PDB entry 6T1T | X-ray diffraction, 2.08 A resolution | chain A

# Chain A
Molecule: NADPH--cytochrome P450 reductase
Source organism: Candida tropicalis
Notes: EC 1.6.2.4
UniProt: Q5PXH3 (Q5PXH3_CANTR); residues 1-679 here = UniProt positions 1-679
Chain sequence (679 residues; each row starts with the number of its first residue):
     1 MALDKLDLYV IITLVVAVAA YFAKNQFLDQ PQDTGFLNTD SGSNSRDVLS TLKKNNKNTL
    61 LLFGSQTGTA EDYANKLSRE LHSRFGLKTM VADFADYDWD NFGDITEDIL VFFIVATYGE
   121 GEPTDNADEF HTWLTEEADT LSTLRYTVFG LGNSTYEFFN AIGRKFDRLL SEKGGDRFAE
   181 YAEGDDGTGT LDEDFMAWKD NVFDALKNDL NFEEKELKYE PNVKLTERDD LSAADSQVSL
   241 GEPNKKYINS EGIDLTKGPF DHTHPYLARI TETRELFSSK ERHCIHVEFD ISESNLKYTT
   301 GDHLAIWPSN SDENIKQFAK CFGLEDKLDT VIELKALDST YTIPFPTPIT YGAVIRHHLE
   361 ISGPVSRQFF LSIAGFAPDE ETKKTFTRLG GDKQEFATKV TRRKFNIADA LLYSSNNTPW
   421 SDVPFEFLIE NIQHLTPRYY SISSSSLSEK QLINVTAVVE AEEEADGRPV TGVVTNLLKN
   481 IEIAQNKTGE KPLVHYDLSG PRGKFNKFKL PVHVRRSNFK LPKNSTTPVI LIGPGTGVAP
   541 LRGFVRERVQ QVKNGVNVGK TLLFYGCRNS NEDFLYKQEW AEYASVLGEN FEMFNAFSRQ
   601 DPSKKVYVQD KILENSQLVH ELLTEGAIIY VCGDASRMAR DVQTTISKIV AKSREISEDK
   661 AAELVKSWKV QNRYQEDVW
Unresolved in the structure: 1-44
Small-molecule neighbours:
  - FAD (flavin-adenine dinucleotide): His303, Gly363, Pro364, Lys404, Phe405, Asn406, Arg438, Tyr439, Tyr440, Ser441, Thr456, Ala457, Val458, Glu460, Val470, Thr471, Gly472, Val473, Val474, Thr475, Thr536, Ala539, Asp677, Trp679
  - FMN (flavin mononucleotide): Gly64, Ser65, Gln66, Thr67, Gly68, Thr69, Ala70, Ala116, Thr117, Tyr118, Gly119, Glu120, Gly121, Thr124, Leu151, Gly152, Asn153, Tyr156, Phe158, Phe159, Asn160, Asp186, Leu191, Val678
  - NADPH (NDP; NADPH dihydro-nicotinamide-adenine-dinucleotide phosphate): Arg282, Val458, Pro534, Gly535, Thr536, Gly566, Cys567, Arg568, Ser598, Arg599, Lys605, Tyr607, Gln609, Arg637, Met638, Asp641
Reported in the primary citation:
  - binding site for flavin mononucleotide: Ser65, Thr67, Thr69
  - binding site for flavin-adenine dinucleotide: Pro364, Phe405, Asn406, Arg438, Ser441, Val470, Trp679

# Summary
Ligands of chain A: flavin-adenine dinucleotide, flavin mononucleotide and NADPH. The paper reports a binding
site for flavin-adenine dinucleotide at Pro364, Phe405 and Asn406 among others; a binding site for flavin
mononucleotide at Ser65, Thr67 and Thr69.
Chain A is NADPH--cytochrome P450 reductase (Candida tropicalis); the structure, Cytochrome P450 reductase in
complex with NADPH from Candida tropicalis, was determined by X-ray diffraction, deposited together with 6T1U.
